4MDU - chains A and B; structure by X-ray diffraction, 2.20 A resolution.

# Chain A (and B)
Name: Annexin
From: Schistosoma mansoni
Notes: chain B of this document is another copy of the same molecule, construct and numbering; everything in this record applies to it too
UniProt: C4QH88 (C4QH88_SCHMA); residues 3-367 here correspond to UniProt positions 1-365 (UniProt number = residue number - 2)
Chain sequence (375 residues; numbered 1 to 375; the number before each row is that of its first residue):
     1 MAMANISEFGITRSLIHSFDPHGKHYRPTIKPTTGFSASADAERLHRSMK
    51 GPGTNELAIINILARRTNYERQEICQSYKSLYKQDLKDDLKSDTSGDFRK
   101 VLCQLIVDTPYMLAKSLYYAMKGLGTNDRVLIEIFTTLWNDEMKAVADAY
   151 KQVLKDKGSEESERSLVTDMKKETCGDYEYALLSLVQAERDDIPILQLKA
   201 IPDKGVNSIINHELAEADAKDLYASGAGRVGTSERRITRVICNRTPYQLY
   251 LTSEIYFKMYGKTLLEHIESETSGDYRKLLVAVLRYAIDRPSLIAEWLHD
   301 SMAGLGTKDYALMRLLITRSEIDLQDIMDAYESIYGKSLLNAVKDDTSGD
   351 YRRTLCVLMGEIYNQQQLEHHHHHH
Disordered / not traced: 1-6, 364-375 (chain B: 1-5, 366-375)
Differences from the reference sequence: expression tag (1-2, 368-375); conflict Glu8 (Gly6 in C4QH88)
Swiss-Prot annotation at these positions:
  - binding site (Ca(2+)): Met49, Gly51, Gly53, Thr54, Glu56, Asp93, Met121, Gly123, Gly125, Asp128, Lys171, Glu173, Thr174, Glu179, Asp275, Met302, Gly304, Leu305, Gly306, Asp346
Reported in the primary citation:
  - self-association interface (contacts with another copy of this molecule); pairs are residue here / residue on that copy: Asp177-Gly123, Leu124, Gly125, Thr126, Lys171, Cys175, Glu179, Arg229, Ser273
  - conformationally variable residues (order/disorder transition): Lys50 to Thr54

# Chain A / chain B interface
Contacting residue pairs - 37 pairs, chain A then chain B:
  Gly123(A) - Asp177(B)
  Leu124(A) - Asp177(B)
  Leu124(A) - Glu234(B)
  Leu124(A) - Ile237(B)  hydrophobic
  Leu124(A) - Glu271(B)
  Leu124(A) - Thr272(B)
  Leu124(A) - Ser273(B)  hydrogen bond (backbone-backbone)
  Leu124(A) - Tyr276(B)
  Gly125(A) - Asp177(B)  hydrogen bond (backbone-side chain)
  Gly125(A) - Ser273(B)
  Gly125(A) - Tyr276(B)
  Thr126(A) - Ser273(B)
  Thr126(A) - Gly274(B)
  Asn127(A) - Ser273(B)
  Lys171(A) - Cys175(B)
  Cys175(A) - Lys171(B)
  Cys175(A) - Cys175(B)  disulfide
  Asp177(A) - Gly123(B)
  Asp177(A) - Leu124(B)
  Asp177(A) - Gly125(B)  hydrogen bond (side chain-backbone)
  Glu179(A) - Lys171(B)  salt bridge
  Gly226(A) - Leu124(B)
  Arg229(A) - Lys122(B)
  Arg229(A) - Lys157(B)  hydrogen bond (side chain-backbone)
  Arg229(A) - Gly158(B)
  Arg229(A) - Ser159(B)
  Glu234(A) - Leu124(B)
  Ile237(A) - Leu124(B)  hydrophobic
  Glu271(A) - Leu124(B)
  Thr272(A) - Leu124(B)
  Ser273(A) - Leu124(B)  hydrogen bond (backbone-backbone)
  Ser273(A) - Gly125(B)
  Ser273(A) - Thr126(B)
  Ser273(A) - Asn127(B)
  Gly274(A) - Thr126(B)  hydrogen bond (backbone-backbone)
  Tyr276(A) - Leu124(B)
  Tyr276(A) - Gly125(B)
Interface residues without a listed pair, chain A (21 interface residues in all): Tyr118, Ser225, Asp275
Interface residues without a listed pair, chain B (22 interface residues in all): Glu179, Val230, Asp275
Disulfides between the chains: Cys175(A)-Cys175(B)

# Overview
Chain A and chain B form an interface of 21 and 22 residues respectively; the contacts include 1 disulfide
bond, 6 hydrogen bonds and 1 salt bridge. Polar contacts include Glu179(A)-Lys171(B), Gly125(A)-Asp177(B) and
Arg229(A)-Lys157(B). The paper reports conformational variability at Lys50(A); a self-association interface
involving Leu124(A), Gly125(A) and Thr126(A) among others.
Chain A and chain B are both Annexin (Schistosoma mansoni); the structure, Crystal structure of apo-Annexin
(Sm)1, was determined by X-ray diffraction (same publication as 4MDV).
